Entry 2QUV (X-ray diffraction, 2.22 A resolution); this record covers chains C and D of the 4 polymer chains in the assembly.

== Chain C (and D) ==
Protein: Fructose-bisphosphate aldolase A
Source organism: Oryctolagus cuniculus
Notes: EC 4.1.2.13; chain D of this document is another copy of the same molecule, construct and numbering; everything in this record applies to it too
UniProtKB: P00883 (ALDOA_RABIT); residues 1-363 here correspond to UniProt positions 2-364 (UniProt number = residue number + 1)
Sequence (363 residues; numbered 1 to 363; the number before each row is that of its first residue):
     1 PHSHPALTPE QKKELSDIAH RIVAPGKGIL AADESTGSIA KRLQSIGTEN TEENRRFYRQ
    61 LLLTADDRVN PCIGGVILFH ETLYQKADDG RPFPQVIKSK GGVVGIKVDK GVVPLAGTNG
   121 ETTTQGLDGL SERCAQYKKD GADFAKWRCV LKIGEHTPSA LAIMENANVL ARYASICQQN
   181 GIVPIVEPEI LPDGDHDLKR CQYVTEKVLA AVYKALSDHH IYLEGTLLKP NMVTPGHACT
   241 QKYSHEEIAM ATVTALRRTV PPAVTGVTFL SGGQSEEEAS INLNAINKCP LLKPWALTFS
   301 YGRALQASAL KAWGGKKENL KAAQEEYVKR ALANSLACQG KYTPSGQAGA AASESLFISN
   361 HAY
Disordered / not traced: 350-358 (chain D: fully traced)
Curated features (UniProtKB/Swiss-Prot):
  - active site: Glu187 (Proton acceptor), Lys229 (Schiff-base intermediate with dihydroxyacetone-P)
  - binding site (beta-D-fructose 1,6-bisphosphate): Arg42, Ser271 to Gly273, Ser300, Arg303
  - site: Cys72 (Essential for substrate cleavage), Lys107 (Essential for substrate cleavage), Lys146 (Alkylation inactivates the enzyme), His361 (Alkylation inactivates the enzyme), Tyr363 (Necessary for preference for fructose 1,6-bisphosphate over fructose 1-phosphate)
  - modified residue: Thr8 (Phosphothreonine), Ser35 (Phosphoserine), Ser38 (Phosphoserine), Lys41 (N6-acetyllysine), Ser45 (Phosphoserine), Lys98 (N6-(2-hydroxyisobutyryl)lysine), Lys107 (N6-acetyllysine), Lys110 (N6-acetyllysine), Ser131 (Phosphoserine), Lys146 (N6-(2-hydroxyisobutyryl)lysine), Ser271 (Phosphoserine), Lys311 (N6-malonyllysine), Lys329 (N6-acetyllysine), Asn360 (Deamidated asparagine)
  - cross-link: Lys41 (Glycyl lysine isopeptide (Lys-Gly) (interchain with G-Cter in SUMO1))

== How chain C and chain D interact ==
Contacting residue pairs (53; chain C residue first):
  His2(C) with His156(D)
  His4(C) with Gly117(D); Thr118(D); Asn119(D); His156(D)
  Ala6(C) with Ala116(D), hydrophobic; Gly117(D)
  Val113(C) with Arg172(D)
  Leu115(C) with Arg172(D)
  Ala116(C) with Ser175(D); Gln179(D); His220(D)
  Gly117(C) with His4(D); Ala6(D); His220(D)
  Thr118(C) with His4(D)
  Asn119(C) with His4(D)
  Thr123(C) with Arg172(D)
  Gln125(C) with Asp128(D); Gly129(D), hydrogen bond (side chain-backbone)
  Gly126(C) with Asp128(D), hydrogen bond (backbone-side chain)
  Leu127(C) with Gln125(D); Asp128(D), hydrogen bond (backbone-side chain)
  Asp128(C) with Lys110(D); Gln125(D); Gly126(D), hydrogen bond (side chain-backbone); Leu127(D), hydrogen bond (side chain-backbone); Asp128(D), hydrogen bond (backbone-side chain)
  Gly129(C) with Gln125(D), hydrogen bond (backbone-side chain)
  His156(C) with His2(D); His4(D), hydrogen bond
  Leu161(C) with Asp218(D); His219(D); His220(D)
  Met164(C) with Asn168(D); His219(D)
  Glu165(C) with Asn168(D), hydrogen bond; Arg172(D)
  Asn168(C) with Met164(D); Glu165(D), hydrogen bond; Asn168(D)
  Arg172(C) with Val113(D); Leu115(D); Thr123(D); Glu165(D)
  Ser175(C) with Ala116(D)
  Gln179(C) with Ala116(D)
  Asp218(C) with Leu161(D)
  His219(C) with Leu161(D); Met164(D)
  His220(C) with Ala116(D); Gly117(D); Leu161(D)
Interface residues without a listed pair, chain C (27 interface residues in all): Lys110

== Summary ==
Chain C and chain D each contribute 27 residues to their interface, with 10 hydrogen bonds. Polar pairs
include Gln125(C)-Gly129(D), Gly126(C)-Asp128(D) and Leu127(C)-Asp128(D). Curated annotation (UniProt) lists
active-site residues Glu187(C) and Lys229(C) and 6 beta-D-fructose 1,6-bisphosphate-binding residues on chain
C.
Both chains are Fructose-bisphosphate aldolase A (Oryctolagus cuniculus). Entry 2QUV (Phosphate ions in
fructose-1,6-bisphosphate aldolase from rabbit muscle) was determined by X-ray diffraction, deposited together
with 2QUT and 2QUU.
